PDB entry 7KAQ | electron microscopy, 4.00 A resolution | chains C and D of the 7 polymer chains in the assembly

# Chain C
Protein: Protein transport protein SSS1
From: Saccharomyces cerevisiae BY4741
Reference sequence: P35179 (SC61G_YEAST); residue numbers follow UniProt; this construct covers 1-80
Chain sequence (80 residues; row label = number of the first residue in the row):
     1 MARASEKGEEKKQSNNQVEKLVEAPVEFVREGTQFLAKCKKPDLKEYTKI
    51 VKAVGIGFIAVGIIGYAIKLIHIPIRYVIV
Unresolved in the structure: 1-25

# Chain D
Protein: Protein translocation protein SEC63
From: Saccharomyces cerevisiae BY4741
Reference sequence: P14906 (SEC63_YEAST); residues 2-663 here = UniProt positions 2-663
Chain sequence (694 residues; row label = number of the first residue in the row; numbers below 1 keep their minus sign (Gly-13 is residue -13)):
   -13 GGSGGSGGSGGSGGSPTNYEYDEASETWPSFILTGLLMVVGPMTLLQIYQ
    37 IFFGANAEDGNSGKSKEFNEEVFKNLNEEYTSDEIKQFRRKFDKNSNKKS
    87 KIWSRRNIIIIVGWILVAILLQRINSNDAIKDAATKLFDPYEILGISTSA
   137 SDRDIKSAYRKLSVKFHPDKLAKGLTPDEKSVMEETYVQITKAYESLTDE
   187 LVRQNYLKYGHPDGPQSTSHGIALPRFLVDGSASPLLVVCYVALLGLILP
   237 YFVSRWWARTQSYTKKGIHNVTASNFVSNLVNYKPSEIVTTDLILHWLSF
   287 AHEFKQFFPDLQPTDFEKLLQDHINRRDSGKLNNAKFRIVAKCHSLLHGL
   337 LDIACGFRNLDIALGAINTFKCIVQAVPLTPNCQILQLPNVDKEHFITKT
   387 GDIHTLGKLFTLEDAKIGEVLGIKDQAKLNETLRVASHIPNLKIIKADFL
   437 VPGENQVTPSSTPYISLKVLVRSAKQPLIPTSLIPEENLTEPQDFESQRD
   487 PFAMMSKQPLVPYSFAPFFPTKRRGSWCCLVSSQKDGKILQTPIIIEKLS
   537 YKNLNDDKDFFDKRIKMDLTKHEKFDINDWEIGTIKIPLGQPAPETVGDF
   587 FFRVIVKSTDYFTTDLDITMNMKVRDSPAVEQVEVYSEEDDEYSTDDDET
   637 ESDDESDASDYTDIDTDTEAEDDESPEAGGATTASGTGENLYFQ
Unresolved in the structure: -13 to 3, 37-53, 79-92, 116-201, 613-680
Differences from the reference sequence: expression tag (-13 to 1, 664-680)
UniProt features mapped onto this chain:
  - modified residue: Ser512 (Phosphoserine)
  - mutagenesis: Ala179 (A179T: Temperature-sensitive), Pro426 (P426L: Temperature-sensitive), Ile431 (I431N: Temperature-sensitive), Pro503 (P503A: Temperature-sensitive), Gly511 (G511R: Temperature-sensitive), Thr652 (T652A: Abolishes interaction with SEC62; defect in protein translocation), Thr654 (T654A: Abolishes interaction with SEC62; defect in protein translocation)
From the paper describing this entry:
  - mutagenesis - E440R/F481S: unchanged growth
  - mutagenesis - E440R/F481S: decreased growth in response to pore-mutant (PM) Sec61alpha

# How chain C and chain D interact
Contacting residue pairs - 13 pairs, chain C then chain D:
  Tyr66(C) with Phe17(D)
  His72(C) with Tyr227(D)
  Pro74(C) with Tyr7(D); Leu210(D), hydrophobic; Val215(D), hydrophobic
  Ile75(C) with Tyr227(D), hydrophobic
  Tyr77(C) with Asn4(D), hydrogen bond; Tyr7(D); Arg212(D); Val215(D), hydrophobic
  Val78(C) with Val215(D), hydrophobic; Ser220(D)
  Ile79(C) with Val224(D), hydrophobic
Also at the interface, not in a pair above, chain C (8 interface residues in all): Ile73
Also at the interface, not in a pair above, chain D (11 interface residues in all): Tyr5, Leu223

# Summary
8 residues of chain C face 11 of chain D across their interface; the contacts include 1 hydrogen bond. Its one
hydrogen-bonded contact is Tyr77(C)-Asn4(D). From UniProt: 7 mutagenesis sites on chain D. The paper reports
that E440R/F481S of chain D reduce growth in response to pore-mutant (PM) Sec61alpha; E440R/F481S of chain D
leave growth unchanged.
Here chain C is Protein transport protein SSS1 and chain D is Protein translocation protein SEC63, both from
Saccharomyces cerevisiae BY4741. Entry 7KAQ (Cryo-EM structure of the Sec complex from S. cerevisiae, Sec61
pore mutant, class with Sec62, conformation ...) was determined by electron microscopy together with 7KAH,
7KAI, 7KAJ, 7KAK, 7KAL, 7KAM and 8 further entries from the same study.
